PDB entry 4UBU | X-ray diffraction, 3.00 A resolution | chain G

Chain G:
Molecule: Acetyl-CoA acetyltransferase FadA5
Organism: Mycobacterium tuberculosis
UniProtKB: I6XHI4 (I6XHI4_MYCTU); numbering as in UniProt (aligned over 1-391)
Sequence (399 residues; numbered -7 to 391; the number before each row is that of its first residue; numbers below 1 keep their minus sign (His-7 is residue -7)):
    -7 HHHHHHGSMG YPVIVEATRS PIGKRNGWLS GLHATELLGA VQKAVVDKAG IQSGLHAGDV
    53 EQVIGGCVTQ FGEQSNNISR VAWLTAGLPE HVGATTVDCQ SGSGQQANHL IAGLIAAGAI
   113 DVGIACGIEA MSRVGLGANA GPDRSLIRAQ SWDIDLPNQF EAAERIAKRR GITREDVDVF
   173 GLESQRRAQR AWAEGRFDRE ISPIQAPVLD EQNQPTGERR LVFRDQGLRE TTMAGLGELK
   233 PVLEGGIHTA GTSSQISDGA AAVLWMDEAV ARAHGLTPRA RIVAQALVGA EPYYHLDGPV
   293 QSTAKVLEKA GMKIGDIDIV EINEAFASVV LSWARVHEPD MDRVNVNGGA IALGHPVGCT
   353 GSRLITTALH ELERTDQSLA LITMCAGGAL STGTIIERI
Not modelled in the structure: -7 to -2
Modified residues: Ser93 (O-acetylserine; OAS)
Differences from the reference sequence: expression tag (-7 to 0)
Ligand contacts: coenzyme A (COA): Ser93, Leu128, Gln151, Phe152, Arg221, Glu222, Thr223, Thr224, Gly227, Leu228, Leu231, Val234, Ala242, Ser245, Ser246, Gln247, Ile248, Val349
Curated features (UniProtKB/Swiss-Prot):
  - active site (Proton acceptor): His347, Cys377
  - binding site (CoA): Gln151, Arg221 to Thr223, Ser246
  - binding site (substrate): Gly379
What the authors report for this chain:
  - post-translational modification sites: Ser93
  - catalytic residues: His347, Cys377 (proposed by the authors, not directly observed)

Summary:
Bound to chain G: coenzyme A. From UniProt: active-site residues His347 and Cys377, 5 CoA-binding residues and
substrate-binding residue Gly379. The paper reports catalytic residues His347 and Cys377; a modification site
at Ser93.
Chain G is Acetyl-CoA acetyltransferase FadA5 (Mycobacterium tuberculosis); the structure, Structure of a
modified C93S variant of the 3-ketoacyl-CoA thiolase FadA5 from M. tuberculosis in complex ..., was determined
by X-ray diffraction together with 4UBT, 4UBV and 4UBW from the same study.
